Entry 5DJY (X-ray diffraction, 2.15 A resolution); this record covers chains A and B of the 3 polymer chains in the assembly.

# Chain A
Molecule: Ig gamma-1 chain C region
Source organism: Homo sapiens
UniProtKB: P01857 (IGHG1_HUMAN); residues 221-447 here correspond to UniProt positions 104-330 (UniProt number = residue number - 117)
Amino-acid sequence (227 residues; row label = number of the first residue in the row):
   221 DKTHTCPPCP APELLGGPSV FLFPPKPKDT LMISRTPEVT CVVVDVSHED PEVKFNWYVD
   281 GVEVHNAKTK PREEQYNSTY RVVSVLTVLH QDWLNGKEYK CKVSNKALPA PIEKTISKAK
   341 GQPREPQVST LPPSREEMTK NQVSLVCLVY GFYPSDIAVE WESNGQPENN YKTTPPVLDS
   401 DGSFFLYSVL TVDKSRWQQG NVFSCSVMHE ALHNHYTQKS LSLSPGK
Disordered / not traced: 221-236, 445-447
Cystine bridges: Cys-261/Cys-321, Cys-367/Cys-425
Covalent attachments: glycan linked to Asn-297
Sequence notes: engineered mutation Ser-349 (Tyr232 in P01857), Val-366 (Thr249 in P01857), Tyr-370 (Lys253 in P01857), Val-409 (Lys292 in P01857); variant Glu-356 (Asp239 in P01857), Met-358 (Leu241 in P01857)
UniProt features mapped onto this chain:
  - glycosylation: Asn-297 (N-linked (GlcNAc...) (complex) asparagine)
What the authors report for this chain:
  - mutagenesis - K409V: decreased binding to AA homodimer

# Chain B
Molecule: Ig gamma-1 chain C region
Source organism: Homo sapiens
UniProtKB: P01857 (IGHG1_HUMAN); residues 221-447 here correspond to UniProt positions 104-330 (UniProt number = residue number - 117)
Amino-acid sequence (240 residues; each row starts with the number of its first residue):
   208 HHHHHHHHSG SGSDKTHTCP PCPAPELLGG PSVFLFPPKP KDTLEASRTP EVTCVVVDVS
   268 HEDPEVKFNW YVDGVEVHNA KTKPREEQYN STYRVVSVLT VLHQDWLNGK EYKCKVSNKA
   328 LPAPIEKTIS KAKGQPREPQ VYTLPPSRED MTKNQVQLTC LVKGFYPSDI AVEWESNGQP
   388 ENNYKTTPPV LDSDGSFFLA SKLTVDKSRW QQGNVFSCSV MHEALHNAYT QKSLSLSPGK
Disordered / not traced: 208-236, 444-447
Cystine bridges: Cys-261/Cys-321, Cys-367/Cys-425
Covalent attachments: glycan linked to Asn-297
Sequence notes: expression tag (208-220); engineered mutation Glu-252 (Met135 in P01857), Ala-253 (Ile136 in P01857), Asp-357 (Glu240 in P01857), Gln-364 (Ser247 in P01857), Ala-407 (Tyr290 in P01857), Ala-435 (His318 in P01857); variant Glu-356 (Asp239 in P01857), Met-358 (Leu241 in P01857)
UniProt features mapped onto this chain:
  - glycosylation: Asn-297 (N-linked (GlcNAc...) (complex) asparagine)

# How chain A and chain B interact
Contacting residue pairs - 33 pairs, chain A then chain B:
  Gln-347(A) with Lys-360(B), hydrogen bond
  Leu-351(A) with Pro-352(B); Thr-366(B)
  Pro-352(A) with Leu-351(B)
  Ser-354(A) with Tyr-349(B)
  Glu-356(A) with Tyr-349(B)
  Glu-357(A) with Tyr-349(B); Lys-370(B), salt bridge
  Lys-360(A) with Gln-347(B), hydrogen bond; Tyr-349(B), hydrogen bond
  Ser-364(A) with Leu-368(B); Lys-370(B)
  Val-366(A) with Leu-351(B), hydrophobic
  Leu-368(A) with Gln-364(B); Lys-409(B)
  Tyr-370(A) with Asp-357(B), hydrogen bond; Lys-360(B), hydrogen bond; Gln-364(B)
  Asn-390(A) with Ser-400(B)
  Lys-392(A) with Leu-398(B); Phe-405(B)
  Thr-394(A) with Thr-394(B)
  Pro-395(A) with Val-397(B)
  Leu-398(A) with Lys-392(B)
  Asp-399(A) with Lys-392(B); Lys-409(B), salt bridge
  Ser-400(A) with Lys-392(B)
  Phe-405(A) with Lys-392(B); Lys-409(B)
  Tyr-407(A) with Thr-366(B), hydrogen bond; Ala-407(B), hydrophobic; Ser-408(B); Lys-409(B)
Other interface residues (no listed pair), chain A (24 interface residues in all): Ser-349, Thr-350, Val-397, Val-409
Other interface residues (no listed pair), chain B (24 interface residues in all): Thr-350, Ser-354, Asn-390, Pro-395, Asp-399

# Summary
Chain A and chain B each contribute 24 residues to their interface, with 6 hydrogen bonds and 2 salt bridges.
Polar contacts include Glu-357(A)/Lys-370(B), Asp-399(A)/Lys-409(B) and Gln-347(A)/Lys-360(B). The paper
reports that K409V of chain A reduces binding to AA homodimer.
Here chain A is Ig gamma-1 chain C region and chain B is Ig gamma-1 chain C region, both from Homo sapiens.
Entry 5DJY (Fc Heterodimer Design 20.8 Y349S/T366V/K370Y/K409V + E357D/S364Q/Y407A) was determined by X-ray
diffraction, deposited together with 5DI8, 5DJ0, 5DJ2, 5DJ6, 5DJ8, 5DJA and 10 further entries.
